PDB entry 7TRS | electron microscopy, 2.80 A resolution | chains B and H of the 5 polymer chains in the assembly

Chain B:
Protein: Guanine nucleotide-binding protein G(I)/G(S)/G(T) subunit beta-1
Source organism: Homo sapiens
UniProt: P62873 (GBB1_HUMAN); residues 2-340 here = UniProt positions 2-340
Chain sequence (349 residues; numbered -8 to 340; the number before each row is that of its first residue; numbers below 1 keep their minus sign (His-8 is residue -8)):
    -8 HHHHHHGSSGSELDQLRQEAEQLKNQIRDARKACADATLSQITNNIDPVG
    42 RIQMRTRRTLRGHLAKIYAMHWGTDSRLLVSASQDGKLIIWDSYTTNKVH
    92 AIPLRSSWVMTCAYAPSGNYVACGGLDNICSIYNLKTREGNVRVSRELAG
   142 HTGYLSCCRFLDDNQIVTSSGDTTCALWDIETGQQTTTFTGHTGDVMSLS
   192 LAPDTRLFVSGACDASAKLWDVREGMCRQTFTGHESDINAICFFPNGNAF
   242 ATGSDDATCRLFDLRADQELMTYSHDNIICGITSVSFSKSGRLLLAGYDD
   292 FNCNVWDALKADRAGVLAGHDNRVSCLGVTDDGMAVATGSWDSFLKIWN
Disordered / not traced: -8 to 2
Sequence notes: expression tag (-8 to 1)
Curated features (UniProtKB/Swiss-Prot):
  - modified residue: Ser2 (N-acetylserine), His266 (Phosphohistidine)
  - natural variant: Leu30 (L30F: In MRD42; uncertain significance), Arg52 (R52G: In MRD42), Gly64 (G64V: In MRD42), Asp76 (D76E: In MRD42; D76G: In MRD42), Gly77 (G77S: In MRD42), Lys78 (K78R: In MRD42), Ile80 (I80N: In MRD42; I80T: In MRD42), His91 (H91R: In MRD42; uncertain significance), Ala92 (A92T: In MRD42), Pro94 (P94S: In MRD42), Leu95 (L95P: In MRD42), Arg96 (R96L: In MRD42), 5 further natural variant entries in UniProt

Chain H:
Protein: Antibody fragment scFv16
Source organism: Mus musculus
Notes: antibody fragment or engineered binder
Chain sequence (248 residues; row label = number of the first residue in the row):
     1 DVQLVESGGGLVQPGGSRKLSCSASGFAFSSFGMHWVRQAPEKGLEWVAY
    51 ISSGSGTIYYADTVKGRFTISRDDPKNTLFLQMTSLRSEDTAMYYCVRSI
   101 YYYGSSPFDFWGQGTTLTVSSGGGGSGGGGSGGGGSDIVMTQATSSVPVT
   151 PGESVSISCRSSKSLLHSNGNTYLYWFLQRPGQSPQLLIYRMSNLASGVP
   201 DRFSGSGSGTAFTLTISRLEAEDVGVYYCMQHLEYPLTFGAGTKLELK
Disordered / not traced: 121-134
Disulfides: Cys22-Cys96, Cys159-Cys229

Chain B / chain H interface:
Contacting residue pairs (12):
  Arg68(B) with Tyr103(H)
  Leu69(B) with Tyr103(H), hydrophobic
  Val90(B) with Tyr102(H), hydrophobic
  Arg129(B) with Val2(H); Arg98(H), hydrogen bond (backbone-side chain); Phe110(H)
  Glu130(B) with Gly26(H); Phe27(H); Ala28(H), hydrogen bond (backbone-backbone); Phe32(H)
  Gly131(B) with Phe32(H)
  Asn132(B) with Ala28(H)
Other interface residues (no listed pair), chain B (10 interface residues in all): Asp66, Asp83, His91
Other interface residues (no listed pair), chain H (11 interface residues in all): Ser31, Ile100

In short:
The interface between chain B and chain H involves 10 residues on one side and 11 on the other; the contacts
include 2 hydrogen bonds. Polar pairs include Arg129(B)-Arg98(H) and Glu130(B)-Ala28(H).
Here chain B is Guanine nucleotide-binding protein G(I)/G(S)/G(T) subunit beta-1 (Homo sapiens) and chain H is
Antibody fragment scFv16 (Mus musculus). Entry 7TRS (Human M4 muscarinic acetylcholine receptor complex with
Gi1 and the endogenous agonist acetylcholine) was determined by electron microscopy.
